9DWM - chains E and I of the 12 polymer chains in the assembly; structure by electron microscopy, 4.20 A resolution (low resolution: residue-level contacts below are approximate; hydrogen-bond / salt-bridge calls are withheld).

[Chain E]
Name: Histone H3.2
Source organism: Homo sapiens
UniProtKB: Q71DI3 (H32_HUMAN); residues 1-135 here correspond to UniProt positions 2-136 (UniProt number = residue number + 1)
Amino-acid sequence (135 residues; numbered 1 to 135; the number before each row is that of its first residue):
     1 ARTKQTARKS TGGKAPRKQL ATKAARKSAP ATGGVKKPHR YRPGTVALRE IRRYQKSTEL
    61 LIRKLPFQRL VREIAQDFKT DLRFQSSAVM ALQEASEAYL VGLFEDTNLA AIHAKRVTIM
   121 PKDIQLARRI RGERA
Disordered / not traced: 1-37, 135
Construct notes: engineered mutation Ala110 (Cys111 in Q71DI3)
UniProt features mapped onto this chain:
  - modified residue: Arg2 (Asymmetric dimethylarginine), Thr3 (Phosphothreonine), Lys4 (Allysine), Gln5 (5-glutamyl dopamine), Thr6 (Phosphothreonine), Arg8 (Citrulline), Lys9 (N6,N6,N6-trimethyllysine), Ser10 (ADP-ribosylserine), Thr11 (Phosphothreonine), Lys14 (N6-(2-hydroxyisobutyryl)lysine), Arg17 (Asymmetric dimethylarginine), Lys18 (N6-(2-hydroxyisobutyryl)lysine), Lys23 (N6-(2-hydroxyisobutyryl)lysine), Arg26 (Citrulline), Lys27 (N6,N6,N6-trimethyllysine), Ser28 (ADP-ribosylserine), Lys36 (N6,N6,N6-trimethyllysine), Lys37 (N6-methyllysine), Tyr41 (Phosphotyrosine), Lys56 (N6,N6,N6-trimethyllysine) and 8 more in UniProt
  - lipidation: Lys18 (N6-decanoyllysine)

[Chain I]
Molecule: 601 I strand (damaged strand 1)
Sequence (127 nucleotides; numbered 1 to 127; the number before each row is that of its first residue):
     1 ATCGAGAATC CCGGTGCCGA GGCCGCTCAA TTGGTCGTAG ACAGCTCTAG CACCGCTTAA
    61 ACGCACGTAC GCGCTGTCCC CCGCGTTTTA ACCGCCAAGG GGATTACTCC CTAGTCTCCA
   121 GGCACGT
Disordered / not traced: 1

[Interface between chain E and chain I]
Contacting residue pairs - 14 pairs, chain E then chain I:
  Tyr41(E) - DC84(I)
  Arg42(E) - DG83(I)
  Pro43(E) - DC82(I)
  Pro43(E) - DG83(I)
  Gly44(E) - DC82(I)
  Gly44(E) - DG83(I)
  Thr45(E) - DG83(I)
  Val46(E) - DG83(I)
  Ala47(E) - DG83(I)
  Arg63(E) - DA91(I)
  Arg63(E) - DC92(I)
  Lys64(E) - DC92(I)
  Leu65(E) - DA91(I)
  Leu65(E) - DC92(I)
Interface residues without a listed pair, chain E (11 interface residues in all): Arg40

[Overview]
The interface between chain E and chain I involves 11 residues on one side and 5 on the other.
Chain E is Histone H3.2 (Homo sapiens) and chain I is 601 I strand (damaged strand 1); the structure, DNA
polymerase Beta bound to a nucleosome containing a 1-nt gap at SHL-5.5, was determined by electron microscopy.
